Entry 5UR9 (X-ray diffraction, 2.20 A resolution); this record covers chain A.

Chain A:
Molecule: Fatty acid-binding protein, epidermal
Organism: Homo sapiens
Reference sequence: Q01469 (FABP5_HUMAN); residues 1-135 here = UniProt positions 1-135
Sequence (138 residues; row label = number of the first residue in the row; numbers below 1 keep their minus sign (Gly-2 is residue -2)):
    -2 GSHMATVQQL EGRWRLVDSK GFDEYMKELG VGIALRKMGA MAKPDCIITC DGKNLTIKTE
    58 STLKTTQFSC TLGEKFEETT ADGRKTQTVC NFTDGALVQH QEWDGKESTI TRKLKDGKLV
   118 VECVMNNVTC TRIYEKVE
Not modelled in the structure: -2 to 1
Construct notes: expression tag (-2 to 0)
Small-molecule neighbours: 8KS ((1S,2S,3S,4S)-3-{[(naphthalen-1-yl)oxy]carbonyl}-2,4-diphenylcyclobutane-1-carboxylic acid): Leu32, Met35, Gly36, Ala39, Thr56, Ser58, Lys61, Thr62, Thr63, Ala78, Asp79
What the authors report for this chain:
  - conformationally variable residues (side-chain flip): Leu32, Leu60, Lys61
  - binding site for 8KS: Arg109, Arg129, Tyr131

Summary:
Chain A binds compound 8KS. From the paper: a binding site for 8KS at Arg109, Arg129 and Tyr131;
conformational variability at Leu32, Leu60 and Lys61.
Chain A is Fatty acid-binding protein, epidermal (Homo sapiens); the structure, Enantiomer-Specific Binding of
the Potent Antinociceptive Agent SBFI-26 to Anandamide transporters FABP5, was determined by X-ray diffraction
together with 5URA from the same study.
